PDB entry 6RWA | electron microscopy, 4.00 A resolution | chains A and C of the 5 polymer chains in the assembly

# Chain A (and C)
Name: TcdA4
From: Photorhabdus luminescens
Notes: chain C of this document is another copy of the same molecule, construct and numbering; everything in this record applies to it too
UniProtKB: Q8GF92 (Q8GF92_PHOLU); residues 1-2381 here = UniProt positions 1-2381
Amino-acid sequence (2381 residues; numbered 1 to 2381; the number before each row is that of its first residue):
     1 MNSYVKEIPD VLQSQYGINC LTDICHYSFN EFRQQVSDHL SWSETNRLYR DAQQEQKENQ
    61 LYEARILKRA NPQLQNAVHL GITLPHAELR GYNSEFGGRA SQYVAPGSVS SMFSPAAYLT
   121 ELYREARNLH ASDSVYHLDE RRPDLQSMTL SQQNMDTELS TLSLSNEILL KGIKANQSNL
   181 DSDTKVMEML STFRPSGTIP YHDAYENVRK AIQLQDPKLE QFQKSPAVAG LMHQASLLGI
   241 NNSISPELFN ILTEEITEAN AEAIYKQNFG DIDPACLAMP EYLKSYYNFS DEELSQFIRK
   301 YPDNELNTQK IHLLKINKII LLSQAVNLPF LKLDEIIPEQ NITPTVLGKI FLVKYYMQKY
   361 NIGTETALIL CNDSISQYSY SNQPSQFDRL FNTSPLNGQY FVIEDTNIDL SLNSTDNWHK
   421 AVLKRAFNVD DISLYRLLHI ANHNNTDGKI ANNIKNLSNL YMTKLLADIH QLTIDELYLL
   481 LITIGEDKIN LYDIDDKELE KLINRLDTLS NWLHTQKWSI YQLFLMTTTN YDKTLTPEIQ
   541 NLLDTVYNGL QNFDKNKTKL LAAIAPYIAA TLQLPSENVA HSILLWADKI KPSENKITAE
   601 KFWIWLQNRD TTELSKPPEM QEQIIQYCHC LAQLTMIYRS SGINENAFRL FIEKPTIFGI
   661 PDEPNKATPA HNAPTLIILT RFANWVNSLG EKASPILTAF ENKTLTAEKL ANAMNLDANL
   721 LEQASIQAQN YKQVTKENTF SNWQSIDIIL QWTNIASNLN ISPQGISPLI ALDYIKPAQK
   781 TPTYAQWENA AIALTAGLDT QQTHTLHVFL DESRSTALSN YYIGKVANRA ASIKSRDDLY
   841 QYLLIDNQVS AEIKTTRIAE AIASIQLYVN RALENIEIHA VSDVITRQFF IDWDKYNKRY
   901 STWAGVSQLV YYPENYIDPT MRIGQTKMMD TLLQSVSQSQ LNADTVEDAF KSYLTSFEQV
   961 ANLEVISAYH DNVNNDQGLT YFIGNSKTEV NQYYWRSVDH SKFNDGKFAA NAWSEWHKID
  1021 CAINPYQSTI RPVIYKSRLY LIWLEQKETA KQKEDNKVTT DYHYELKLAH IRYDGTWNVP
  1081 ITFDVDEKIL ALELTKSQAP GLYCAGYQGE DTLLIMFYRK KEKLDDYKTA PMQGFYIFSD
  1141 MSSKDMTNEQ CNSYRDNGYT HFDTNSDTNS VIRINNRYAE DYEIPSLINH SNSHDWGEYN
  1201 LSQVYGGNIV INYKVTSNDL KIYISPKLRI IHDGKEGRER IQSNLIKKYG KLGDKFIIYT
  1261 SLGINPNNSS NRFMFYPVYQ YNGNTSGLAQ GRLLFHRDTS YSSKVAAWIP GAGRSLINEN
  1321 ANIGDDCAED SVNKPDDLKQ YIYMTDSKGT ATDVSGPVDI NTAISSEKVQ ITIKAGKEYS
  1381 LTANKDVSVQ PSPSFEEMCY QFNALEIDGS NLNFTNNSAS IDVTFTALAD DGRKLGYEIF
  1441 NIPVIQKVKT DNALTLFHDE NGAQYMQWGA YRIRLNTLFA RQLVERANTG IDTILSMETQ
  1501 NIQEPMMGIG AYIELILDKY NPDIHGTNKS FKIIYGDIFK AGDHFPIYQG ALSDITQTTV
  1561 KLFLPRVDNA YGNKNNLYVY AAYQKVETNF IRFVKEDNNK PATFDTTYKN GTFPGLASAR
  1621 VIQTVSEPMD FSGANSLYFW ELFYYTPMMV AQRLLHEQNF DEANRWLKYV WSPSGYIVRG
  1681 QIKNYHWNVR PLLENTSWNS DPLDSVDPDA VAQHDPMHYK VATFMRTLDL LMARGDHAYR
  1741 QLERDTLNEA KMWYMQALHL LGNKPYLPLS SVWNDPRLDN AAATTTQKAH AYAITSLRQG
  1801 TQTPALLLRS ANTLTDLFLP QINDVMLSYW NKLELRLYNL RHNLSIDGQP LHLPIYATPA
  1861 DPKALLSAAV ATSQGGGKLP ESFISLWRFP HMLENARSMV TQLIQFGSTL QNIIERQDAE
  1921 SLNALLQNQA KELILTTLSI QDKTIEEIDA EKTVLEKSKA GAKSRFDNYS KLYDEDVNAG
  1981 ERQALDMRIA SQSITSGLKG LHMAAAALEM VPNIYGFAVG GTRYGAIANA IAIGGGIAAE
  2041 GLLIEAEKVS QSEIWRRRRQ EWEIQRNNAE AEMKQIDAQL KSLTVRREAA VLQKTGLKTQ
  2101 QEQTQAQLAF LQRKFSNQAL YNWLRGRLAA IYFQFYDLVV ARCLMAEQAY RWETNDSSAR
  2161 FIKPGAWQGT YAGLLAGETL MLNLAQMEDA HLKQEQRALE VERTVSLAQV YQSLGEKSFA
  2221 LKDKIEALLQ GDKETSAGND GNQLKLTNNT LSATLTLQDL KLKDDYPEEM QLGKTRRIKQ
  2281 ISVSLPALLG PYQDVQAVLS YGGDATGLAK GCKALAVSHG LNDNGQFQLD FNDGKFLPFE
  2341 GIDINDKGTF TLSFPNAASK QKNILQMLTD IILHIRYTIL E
Disordered / not traced: 1-20

# Interface between chain A and chain C
Contacting residue pairs (37; chain A residue first):
  Glu538(A) - Ala1871(C)  hydrogen bond (side chain-backbone)
  Asn541(A) - Thr1872(C)  hydrogen bond (side chain-backbone)
  Asn541(A) - Ser1873(C)
  Asn548(A) - Pro2164(C)  hydrogen bond (side chain-backbone)
  Asn548(A) - Gly2165(C)
  Gln551(A) - Lys2163(C)  hydrogen bond (backbone-side chain)
  Asn552(A) - Lys2163(C)
  Asn552(A) - Gln2186(C)  hydrogen bond
  Glu613(A) - Gly1875(C)
  Glu613(A) - Gly1876(C)  hydrogen bond (side chain-backbone)
  Val1977(A) - Gln940(C)
  Arg1982(A) - Asn942(C)
  Ile1989(A) - Thr945(C)
  Gln1992(A) - Ser935(C)
  Met2003(A) - Gln992(C)
  Ala2007(A) - Glu989(C)
  Ala2007(A) - Val990(C)  hydrophobic
  Met2010(A) - Val990(C)  hydrophobic
  Met2010(A) - Asn1024(C)
  Pro2012(A) - Glu1048(C)
  Phe2017(A) - Val1058(C)
  Val2019(A) - Ala1050(C)  hydrophobic
  Tyr2024(A) - Glu1048(C)
  Ile2027(A) - Val990(C)  hydrophobic
  Ile2027(A) - Ala1022(C)  hydrophobic
  Ile2027(A) - Asn1024(C)
  Ala2028(A) - Ala1022(C)  hydrophobic
  Ile2031(A) - Asp1020(C)
  Ile2031(A) - Ala1022(C)  hydrophobic
  Leu2042(A) - Gln934(C)
  Glu2045(A) - Gln934(C)
  Lys2048(A) - Ser937(C)
  Lys2048(A) - Gln938(C)  hydrogen bond
  Val2049(A) - Ser937(C)
  Ser2052(A) - Ser939(C)
  Arg2056(A) - Ser939(C)
  Arg2056(A) - Glu1657(C)  salt bridge
Interface residues without a listed pair, chain A (30 interface residues in all): Pro537, Asp544, Asp1976, Leu1985
Interface residues without a listed pair, chain C (30 interface residues in all): Lys1047, Val1870, Gln2168

# Overview
The chain A/chain C interface involves 30 residues from each chain; the contacts include 7 hydrogen bonds and
1 salt bridge. Polar pairs include Arg2056(A)-Glu1657(C), Glu538(A)-Ala1871(C) and Asn541(A)-Thr1872(C).
Chain A and chain C are both TcdA4 (Photorhabdus luminescens); the structure, Cryo-EM structure of
Photorhabdus luminescens TcdA4, was determined by electron microscopy, deposited together with 6RW6, 6RW8,
6RW9 and 6RWB.
